8UCL - chains b and e of the 10 polymer chains in the assembly; structure by electron microscopy, 3.18 A resolution.

[Chain b]
Name: Cytochrome c oxidase subunit 2
From: Komagataella pastoris
Sequence (236 residues; each row starts with the number of its first residue):
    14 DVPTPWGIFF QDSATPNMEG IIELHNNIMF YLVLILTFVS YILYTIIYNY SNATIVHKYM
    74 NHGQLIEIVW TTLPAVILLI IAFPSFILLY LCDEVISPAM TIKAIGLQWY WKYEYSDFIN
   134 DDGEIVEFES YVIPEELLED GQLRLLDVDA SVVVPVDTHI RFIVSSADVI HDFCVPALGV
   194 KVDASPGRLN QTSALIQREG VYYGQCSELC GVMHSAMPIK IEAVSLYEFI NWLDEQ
Metal / ion sites: dinuclear copper ion: Cys219, Cys223, Met230
Small-molecule neighbours:
  - heme a (HEA): Ile48, Pro87, Leu91
  - phosphatidylethanolamine (PTY): Phe51, Ile55, Tyr72, Met73, His75, Gly76, Leu78, Ile79, Val82, Trp83, Leu86

[Chain e]
Name: Cytochrome c oxidase subunit 5
From: Komagataella pastoris
Reference sequence: F2QVW8 (F2QVW8_KOMPC); numbering as in UniProt (aligned over 28-151)
Sequence (124 residues; each row starts with the number of its first residue):
    28 NATVTNLEKR WEDLPETDQK DIISQLSERQ KLPWKDLTLS EKKAAWYISF GEWGPRRPVH
    88 TKEDKLYIFW GTVIGIVISA TIFGAFRYNR NVPKTMNREW QAASDEYLKS KNAEPFTGYS
   148 QIQS
Small-molecule neighbours: phosphatidylethanolamine (PTY): Pro85, His87, Lys92, Phe96, Thr99

[Chain b / chain e interface]
Residue-residue contacts - 26 pairs, chain b then chain e:
  Asp14(b) - Ala140(e)
  Asp14(b) - Glu141(e)  hydrogen bond (side chain-backbone)
  Val15(b) - Leu135(e)  hydrophobic
  Val15(b) - Glu141(e)
  Val15(b) - Gln148(e)
  Pro16(b) - Gln148(e)  hydrogen bond (backbone-side chain)
  Pro18(b) - Ser147(e)
  Pro18(b) - Gln150(e)
  Asp25(b) - Glu141(e)
  Asp25(b) - Pro142(e)
  Asp25(b) - Phe143(e)  hydrogen bond (side chain-backbone)
  Ser26(b) - Phe143(e)
  Glu148(b) - Pro120(e)
  Glu148(b) - Lys121(e)
  Glu152(b) - Trp127(e)
  Asp153(b) - Trp127(e)
  Asp153(b) - Ala130(e)
  Gly154(b) - Trp127(e)
  Gly154(b) - Ala130(e)
  Gly154(b) - Ser131(e)
  Gln155(b) - Trp127(e)  hydrogen bond (backbone-side chain)
  Arg157(b) - Thr122(e)
  Arg211(b) - Pro142(e)
  Glu212(b) - Asn139(e)
  Lys233(b) - Tyr134(e)  hydrogen bond
  Glu235(b) - Lys138(e)
Also at the interface, not in a pair above, chain b (25 interface residues in all): Thr17, Trp19, Gln24, Glu149, Leu151, Leu156, Gly213, Val214, Tyr216
Also at the interface, not in a pair above, chain e (19 interface residues in all): Glu126, Thr144

[Overview]
Chain b and chain e form an interface of 25 and 19 residues respectively; the contacts include 5 hydrogen
bonds. Among the polar pairs are Asp14(b)-Glu141(e), Pro16(b)-Gln148(e) and Asp25(b)-Phe143(e). Bound to chain
b: heme a and phosphatidylethanolamine. Chain e binds phosphatidylethanolamine.
Chain b is Cytochrome c oxidase subunit 2 and chain e is Cytochrome c oxidase subunit 5, both from
Komagataella pastoris; the structure, Komagataella pastoris Cytochrome c oxidase in complex with human VMAT2
and Tetrabenazine, was determined by electron microscopy.
